PDB entry 8U03 | X-ray diffraction, 2.72 A resolution | chains L and C of the 3 polymer chains in the assembly

[Chain L]
Name: 10E8-NGS-03 Fab Light Chain
From: Homo sapiens
Notes: antibody fragment or engineered binder
Chain sequence (211 residues; row label = number of the first residue in the row; a row labelled like 94A-94C holds insertion residues (94A, then the next letters in order)):
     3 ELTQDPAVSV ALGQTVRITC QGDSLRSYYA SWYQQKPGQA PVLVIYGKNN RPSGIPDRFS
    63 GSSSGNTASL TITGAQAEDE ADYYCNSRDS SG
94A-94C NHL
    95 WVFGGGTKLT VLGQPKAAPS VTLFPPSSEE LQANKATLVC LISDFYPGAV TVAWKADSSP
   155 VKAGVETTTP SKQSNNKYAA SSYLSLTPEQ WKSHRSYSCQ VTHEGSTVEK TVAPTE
Disulfides: Cys22-Cys87, Cys134-Cys193

[Chain C]
Name: 10E8-GT10.1 epitope scaffold
From: Homo sapiens
Chain sequence (155 residues; each row starts with the number of its first residue):
     1 EVTQEDIIRA LASPLIKDGM VDEDFAEYVI EREKRSPTGL QVKGVGVAIP HTLGEYVRDN
    61 AISVGILDKP VNFEGWYQSP DPVPVRVVFM LAGRTWDDIV NVLKWIKDVI LDEEFMKRLL
   121 TMSDEEIYRQ IYTRISKAPG MRGIHFKREY VRHLG

[How chain L and chain C interact]
Pairs across the interface (6; chain L residue first):
  Tyr48(L) with Arg35(C)
  Lys50(L) with Tyr77(C)
  Asn51(L) with Gln78(C)
  Asn52(L) with Trp76(C), hydrogen bond (side chain-backbone); Gln78(C)
  Arg53(L) with Gln78(C), hydrogen bond (backbone-side chain)
Also at the interface, not in a pair above, chain C (5 interface residues in all): Pro37

[Summary]
Chain L and chain C each contribute 5 residues to their interface, with 2 hydrogen bonds. Polar contacts
include Asn52(L)-Trp76(C) and Arg53(L)-Gln78(C).
Here chain L is 10E8-NGS-03 Fab Light Chain and chain C is 10E8-GT10.1 epitope scaffold, both from Homo
sapiens. Entry 8U03 (Crystal structure of non-glycosylated 10E8-GT10.1 scaffold in complex with a human 10E8
NGS precursor (10E8-NGS-03)) was determined by X-ray diffraction (same publication as 8TZN, 8U08, 8V2E and
8SX3).
